3IRX - chains A and B; structure by X-ray diffraction, 2.80 A resolution.

[Chain A]
Name: Reverse transcriptase/ribonuclease H
From: Human immunodeficiency virus type 1 BH10
Notes: EC 2.7.7.49, 2.7.7.7, 3.1.26.4
Reference sequence: P03366 (POL_HV1B1); residues 1-555 here correspond to UniProt positions 600-1154 (UniProt number = residue number + 599)
Chain sequence (558 residues; each row starts with the number of its first residue; numbers below 1 keep their minus sign (Gly-2 is residue -2)):
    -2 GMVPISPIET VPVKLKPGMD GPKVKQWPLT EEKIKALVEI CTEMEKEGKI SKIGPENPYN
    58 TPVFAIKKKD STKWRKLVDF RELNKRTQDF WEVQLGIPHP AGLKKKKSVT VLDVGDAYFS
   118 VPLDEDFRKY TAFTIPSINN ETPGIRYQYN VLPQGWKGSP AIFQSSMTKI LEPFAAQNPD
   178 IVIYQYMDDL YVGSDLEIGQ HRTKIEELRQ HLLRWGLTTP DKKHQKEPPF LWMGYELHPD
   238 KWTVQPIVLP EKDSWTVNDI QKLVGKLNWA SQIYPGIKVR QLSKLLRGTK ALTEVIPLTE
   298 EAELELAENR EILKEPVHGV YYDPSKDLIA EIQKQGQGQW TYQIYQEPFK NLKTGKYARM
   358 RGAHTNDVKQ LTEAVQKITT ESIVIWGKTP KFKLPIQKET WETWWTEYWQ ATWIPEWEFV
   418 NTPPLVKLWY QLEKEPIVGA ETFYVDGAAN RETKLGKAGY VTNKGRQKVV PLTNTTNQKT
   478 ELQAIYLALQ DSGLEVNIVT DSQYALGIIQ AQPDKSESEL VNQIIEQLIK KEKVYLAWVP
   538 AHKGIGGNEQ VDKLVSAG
Disordered / not traced: -2 to -1, 555
Construct notes: expression tag (-2 to 0); engineered mutation Ala172 (Lys771 in P03366), Ala173 (Lys772 in P03366), Ser280 (Cys879 in P03366)
Ligand contacts: UDR ((E)-S-Methyl 5-(1-(3,7-Dimethyl-2-oxo-2,3-dihydrobenzo[d]oxazol-5-yl)-5-(5-methyl-1,3,4-oxadiazol-2-yl)pent-1-enyl)-2-methoxy-3-methy lbenzothioate): Pro95, Leu100, Lys101, Lys103, Val106, Val108, Val179, Tyr181, Tyr188, Val189, Gly190, Gln222, Phe227, Leu228, Trp229, Leu234, His235, Tyr318
Curated features (UniProtKB/Swiss-Prot):
  - region: Phe227 to His235 (RT 'primer grip')
  - motif: Trp398 to Trp414 (Tryptophan repeat motif)
  - binding site (Mg(2+)): Asp110, Asp185, Asp186, Asp443, Glu478, Asp498, Asp549
  - site: Trp401 (Essential for RT p66/p51 heterodimerization), Trp414 (Essential for RT p66/p51 heterodimerization), Phe440, Tyr441 (Cleavage)

[Chain B]
Name: Reverse transcriptase
From: Human immunodeficiency virus type 1 BH10
Notes: EC 2.7.7.49, 2.7.7.7
Reference sequence: P03366 (POL_HV1B1); residues 1-428 here correspond to UniProt positions 600-1027 (UniProt number = residue number + 599)
Chain sequence (428 residues; row label = number of the first residue in the row):
     1 PISPIETVPV KLKPGMDGPK VKQWPLTEEK IKALVEICTE MEKEGKISKI GPENPYNTPV
    61 FAIKKKDSTK WRKLVDFREL NKRTQDFWEV QLGIPHPAGL KKKKSVTVLD VGDAYFSVPL
   121 DEDFRKYTAF TIPSINNETP GIRYQYNVLP QGWKGSPAIF QSSMTKILEP FKKQNPDIVI
   181 YQYMDDLYVG SDLEIGQHRT KIEELRQHLL RWGLTTPDKK HQKEPPFLWM GYELHPDKWT
   241 VQPIVLPEKD SWTVNDIQKL VGKLNWASQI YPGIKVRQLS KLLRGTKALT EVIPLTEEAE
   301 LELAENREIL KEPVHGVYYD PSKDLIAEIQ KQGQGQWTYQ IYQEPFKNLK TGKYARMRGA
   361 HTNDVKQLTE AVQKITTESI VIWGKTPKFK LPIQKETWET WWTEYWQATW IPEWEFVNTP
   421 PLVKLWYQ
Disordered / not traced: 215-226
Construct notes: engineered mutation Ser280 (Cys879 in P03366)
Curated features (UniProtKB/Swiss-Prot):
  - region: Phe227 to His235 (RT 'primer grip')
  - motif: Trp398 to Trp414 (Tryptophan repeat motif)
  - binding site (Mg(2+)): Asp110, Asp185, Asp186
  - site (Essential for RT p66/p51 heterodimerization): Trp401, Trp414

[Chain A / chain B interface]
Pairs across the interface - 103 pairs, chain A then chain B:
  Val8(A) with Glu53(B)
  Pro9(A) with Glu53(B)
  Gln85(A) with Glu53(B), hydrogen bond (side chain-backbone)
  Asp86(A) with Lys20(B), salt bridge; Glu53(B); Pro55(B)
  Phe87(A) with Pro52(B); Glu53(B)
  Trp88(A) with Pro52(B), hydrogen bond (backbone-backbone); Asn54(B); Asn57(B); Thr131(B); Arg143(B)
  Val90(A) with Pro140(B), hydrophobic; Gly141(B)
  Leu92(A) with Asn137(B)
  Gly93(A) with Asn137(B)
  Ile94(A) with Asn137(B)
  Pro95(A) with Asn136(B); Asn137(B)
  His96(A) with Asn136(B), hydrogen bond (backbone-side chain)
  Gly99(A) with Asn136(B)
  Ala158(A) with Pro52(B)
  Ile159(A) with Pro52(B), hydrophobic
  Ser162(A) with Pro52(B)
  Thr165(A) with Pro140(B)
  Tyr181(A) with Asn137(B); Glu138(B)
  Gln373(A) with Thr397(B); Thr400(B); Trp401(B), hydrogen bond
  Thr377(A) with Thr400(B)
  Ile380(A) with Leu26(B); Thr27(B)
  Val381(A) with Pro25(B), hydrophobic; Asn136(B), hydrogen bond (backbone-backbone)
  Ile382(A) with Asn136(B), hydrogen bond (backbone-side chain)
  Trp383(A) with Ile135(B)
  Gly384(A) with Thr27(B); Glu28(B), hydrogen bond (backbone-backbone); Ile135(B)
  Trp402(A) with Lys331(B), hydrogen bond (backbone-side chain); His361(B); Thr362(B); Asp364(B)
  Tyr405(A) with Lys331(B), hydrogen bond (backbone-side chain)
  Trp406(A) with Lys331(B); Val417(B); Asn418(B); Thr419(B); Pro420(B); Pro421(B); Lys424(B), hydrogen bond (backbone-side chain)
  Gln407(A) with Lys331(B), hydrogen bond (backbone-side chain); Asp364(B); Pro392(B); Ile393(B); Gln394(B); Val417(B), hydrogen bond (side chain-backbone)
  Ala408(A) with Asp364(B); Leu368(B), hydrophobic; Pro392(B), hydrogen bond (backbone-backbone); Ile393(B)
  Thr409(A) with Asp364(B)
  Trp410(A) with Asn363(B); Val365(B), hydrophobic; Trp401(B); Tyr405(B)
  Pro412(A) with Trp401(B)
  Pro433(A) with Asn255(B)
  Val435(A) with Thr290(B)
  Thr439(A) with Ala288(B); Leu289(B), hydrogen bond (side chain-backbone)
  Tyr441(A) with Val254(B); Gln258(B); Thr286(B); Lys287(B), hydrogen bond (side chain-backbone)
  Val458(A) with Thr286(B)
  Thr459(A) with Thr286(B), hydrogen bond (backbone-side chain)
  Asn460(A) with Thr286(B); Lys287(B); Ala288(B)
  Val496(A) with Gln258(B)
  Gln500(A) with Leu422(B)
  Leu503(A) with Leu422(B), hydrophobic
  Tyr532(A) with Asn255(B); Leu289(B), hydrophobic
  Trp535(A) with Leu422(B), hydrophobic; Trp426(B), hydrophobic
  Val536(A) with Gln258(B)
  Pro537(A) with Val261(B), hydrophobic; Asn265(B)
  Lys540(A) with Asn265(B), hydrogen bond
  Gly541(A) with Ser280(B), hydrogen bond (backbone-side chain); Leu283(B)
  Ile542(A) with Val261(B), hydrophobic; Leu283(B); Arg284(B)
  Gly543(A) with Leu283(B); Arg284(B); Gly285(B)
  Gly544(A) with Thr286(B)
  Gln547(A) with Thr286(B)
Also at the interface, not in a pair above, chain A (60 interface residues in all): Met357, Thr369, Thr376, Ile434, Asn494, Gly504, Gln507
Also at the interface, not in a pair above, chain B (58 interface residues in all): Gly262, Lys281, Trp337, Glu396

[Summary]
60 residues of chain A face 58 of chain B across their interface, with 18 hydrogen bonds and 1 salt bridge.
Among the polar pairs are Asp86(A)-Lys20(B), Gln85(A)-Glu53(B) and His96(A)-Asn136(B). Chain A binds compound
UDR.
Chain A is Reverse transcriptase/ribonuclease H and chain B is Reverse transcriptase, both from Human
immunodeficiency virus type 1 BH10; the structure, Crystal Structure of HIV-1 reverse transcriptase (RT) in
complex with the Non-nucleoside RT Inhibitor (E)-S-Methyl
5-(1-(3,7-Dimethyl-2-oxo-2,3-dihydrobenzo[d]oxazol-5-yl)-5-(5-methyl-1,3,4-oxadiazol-2-yl)pent-1-enyl)-2-methoxy-3-methylbenzothioate,
was determined by X-ray diffraction (same publication as 3IS9).
